9NIG - chains A and B of the 5 polymer chains in the assembly; structure by X-ray diffraction, 3.20 A resolution.

[Chain A]
Molecule: HLA class II histocompatibility antigen, DR alpha chain
From: Homo sapiens
UniProt: P01903 (DRA_HUMAN); residues 5-181 here correspond to UniProt positions 30-206 (UniProt number = residue number + 25)
Chain sequence (189 residues; each row starts with the number of its first residue):
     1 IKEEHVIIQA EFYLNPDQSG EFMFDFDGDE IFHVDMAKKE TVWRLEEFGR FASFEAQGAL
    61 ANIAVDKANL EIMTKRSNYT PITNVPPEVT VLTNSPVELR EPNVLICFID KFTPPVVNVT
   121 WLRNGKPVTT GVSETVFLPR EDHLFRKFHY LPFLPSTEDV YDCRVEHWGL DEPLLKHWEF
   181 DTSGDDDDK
Disordered / not traced: 1-2, 181-189
Cystine bridges: Cys107-Cys163
Sequence notes: expression tag (1-4, 182-189)
UniProt features mapped onto this chain:
  - region: Glu179 to Asp181 (Connecting peptide)
  - site: Gln9 (Self- and pathogen-derived peptide antigen), Gly49 (Self-peptide antigen), Phe51 (Self- and pathogen-derived peptide antigen), Ala52 (Self-peptide antigen), Ser53 (Self- and pathogen-derived peptide antigen), Glu55 (Pathogen-derived peptide antigen), Asn62 (Self- and pathogen-derived peptide antigen), Asn69 (Pathogen-derived peptide antigen), Arg76 (Self- and pathogen-derived peptide antigen)
  - glycosylation (N-linked (GlcNAc...) asparagine): Asn78, Asn118

[Chain B]
Molecule: HLA class II histocompatibility antigen DR beta chain
From: Homo sapiens
UniProt: A0A1V1IGJ9 (A0A1V1IGJ9_HUMAN); residues 2-191 here correspond to UniProt positions 31-220 (UniProt number = residue number + 29)
Chain sequence (190 residues; row label = number of the first residue in the row):
     2 DTRPRFLEQV KHECHFFNGT ERVRFLDRYF YHQEEYVRFD SDVGEYRAVT ELGRPDAEYW
    62 NSQKDLLEQK RAAVDTYCRH NYGVGESFTV QRRVYPEVTV YPAKTQPLQH HNLLVCSVNG
   122 FYPGSIEVRW FRNGQEEKTG VVSTGLIQNG DWTFQTLVML ETVPRSGEVY TCQVEHPSLT
   182 SPLTVEWRAT
Disordered / not traced: 191
Cystine bridges: Cys15-Cys79, Cys117-Cys173
Glycans and other covalent adducts: N-acetylglucosamine (NAG) linked to Asn19
Sequence notes: conflict Thr191 (Arg220 in A0A1V1IGJ9)

[Interface between chain A and chain B]
Contacting residue pairs - 115 pairs, chain A then chain B:
  Glu3(A) with Phe17(B); Phe18(B); Asn19(B), hydrogen bond (backbone-backbone)
  Glu4(A) with Phe17(B); Phe18(B)
  His5(A) with Cys15(B); His16(B); Phe17(B), hydrogen bond (backbone-backbone); Tyr83(B); Val91(B)
  Val6(A) with Cys15(B); His16(B)
  Ile7(A) with His13(B); Cys15(B), hydrogen bond (backbone-backbone); Phe17(B), hydrophobic
  Ile8(A) with Lys12(B); His13(B); Glu14(B)
  Gln9(A) with Val11(B); Lys12(B); His13(B), hydrogen bond (backbone-backbone); Tyr78(B), hydrogen bond
  Ala10(A) with Val11(B)
  Glu11(A) with Gln10(B); Val11(B), hydrogen bond (backbone-backbone); His13(B), salt bridge
  Phe12(A) with Leu8(B), hydrophobic; Glu9(B); Gln10(B)
  Tyr13(A) with Phe7(B); Leu8(B); Glu9(B), hydrogen bond (backbone-backbone)
  Leu14(A) with Arg6(B); Phe7(B)
  Asn15(A) with Arg6(B); Phe7(B), hydrogen bond (backbone-backbone)
  Pro16(A) with Arg4(B); Pro5(B); Arg6(B)
  Asp17(A) with Arg6(B), salt bridge
  Phe24(A) with Asn82(B)
  Phe26(A) with Thr90(B); Val91(B), hydrophobic; Tyr123(B); Trp153(B), hydrophobic
  Gly28(A) with Gln149(B)
  Asp29(A) with Tyr123(B); Gln149(B), hydrogen bond; Trp153(B)
  Glu30(A) with Trp153(B), hydrogen bond (backbone-side chain)
  Ile31(A) with Trp153(B), hydrophobic
  Arg44(A) with Gly151(B), hydrogen bond (side chain-backbone); Asp152(B)
  Leu45(A) with Arg93(B); Trp153(B)
  Glu47(A) with Arg93(B), salt bridge
  Phe48(A) with Phe89(B), hydrophobic; Trp153(B)
  Phe51(A) with Phe89(B)
  Ala52(A) with Phe89(B), hydrophobic
  Asp66(A) with Glu9(B); Val11(B)
  Asn69(A) with Glu9(B)
  Leu70(A) with Phe7(B); Leu8(B); Glu9(B)
  Met73(A) with Glu9(B); Tyr32(B), hydrophobic; Tyr37(B), hydrophobic; Leu53(B), hydrophobic; Asp57(B)
  Thr74(A) with Phe7(B); Tyr32(B)
  Arg76(A) with Leu53(B), hydrogen bond (side chain-backbone); Pro56(B); Asp57(B), salt bridge
  Ser77(A) with Tyr32(B), hydrogen bond
  Tyr79(A) with Phe7(B)
  Thr80(A) with Phe7(B); Tyr32(B), hydrogen bond (backbone-side chain); His33(B), hydrogen bond (backbone-side chain)
  Pro81(A) with Pro5(B), hydrophobic; Arg6(B); Phe7(B), hydrophobic; His33(B)
  Ile82(A) with Arg6(B), hydrogen bond (backbone-backbone); His33(B), hydrogen bond (backbone-side chain)
  Val85(A) with Gln34(B)
  Leu92(A) with Ile148(B), hydrophobic
  Thr93(A) with Gln156(B), hydrogen bond (backbone-side chain)
  Asn94(A) with Asn120(B), hydrogen bond (backbone-side chain); Gln156(B)
  Pro96(A) with Thr100(B); Ser118(B); Asn120(B)
  Thr113(A) with Leu8(B)
  Pro139(A) with Lys12(B)
  Arg140(A) with Lys12(B), hydrogen bond (backbone-side chain)
  Asp142(A) with Gln34(B), hydrogen bond (backbone-side chain)
  His143(A) with Gln10(B); Lys12(B), hydrogen bond; Arg29(B); Phe31(B); Gln34(B)
  Leu144(A) with Gln34(B)
  Phe145(A) with Leu8(B), hydrophobic; Gln10(B)
  Arg146(A) with Gln149(B), hydrogen bond
  Phe148(A) with Gln149(B); Asn150(B); Gly151(B)
  Tyr150(A) with Asn150(B), hydrogen bond (side chain-backbone); Gly151(B); Asp152(B)
  Trp168(A) with Arg6(B)
Also at the interface, not in a pair above, chain A (61 interface residues in all): Asp27, Asn62, Ser95, Ile106, Pro114, Pro115, Thr135
Also at the interface, not in a pair above, chain B (49 interface residues in all): Asp2, Gly20, Trp61, Val85, Tyr102, Phe155

[In short]
The interface between chain A and chain B involves 61 residues on one side and 49 on the other; the contacts
include 24 hydrogen bonds and 4 salt bridges. Among the polar pairs are Glu11(A)-His13(B), Asp17(A)-Arg6(B)
and Glu47(A)-Arg93(B). Covalently linked N-acetylglucosamine: at Asn19(B).
Chain A is HLA class II histocompatibility antigen, DR alpha chain and chain B is HLA class II
histocompatibility antigen DR beta chain, both from Homo sapiens; the structure, PB TCR in complex with
HLA-DR4 presenting citrullinated Tenascin C peptide, was determined by X-ray diffraction (same publication as
9NIH and 9NII).
